9DU4 - chains A and B; structure by X-ray diffraction, 2.42 A resolution.

# Chain A (and B)
Name: 3C-like proteinase nsp5
From: Severe acute respiratory syndrome coronavirus 2
Notes: EC 3.4.22.69; chain B of this document is another copy of the same molecule, construct and numbering; everything in this record applies to it too
UniProtKB: P0DTD1 (R1AB_SARS2); residues 1-306 here correspond to UniProt positions 3264-3569 (UniProt number = residue number + 3263)
Chain sequence (315 residues; numbered 0 to 314; the number before each row is that of its first residue; numbering starts at 0):
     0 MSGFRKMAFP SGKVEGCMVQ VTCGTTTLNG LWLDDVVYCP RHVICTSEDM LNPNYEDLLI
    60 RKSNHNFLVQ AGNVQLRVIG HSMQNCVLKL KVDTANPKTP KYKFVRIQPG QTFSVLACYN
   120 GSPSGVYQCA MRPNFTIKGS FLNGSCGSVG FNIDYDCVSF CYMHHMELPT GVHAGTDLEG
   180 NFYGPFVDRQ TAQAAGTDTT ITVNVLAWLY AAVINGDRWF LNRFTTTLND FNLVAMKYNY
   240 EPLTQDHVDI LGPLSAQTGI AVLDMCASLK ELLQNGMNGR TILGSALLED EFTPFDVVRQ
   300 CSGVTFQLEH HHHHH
Unresolved in the structure: 0, 302-314
Glycans and other covalent adducts: compound A1BCW linked to Cys-145
Sequence notes: initiating methionine (0); expression tag (307-314)
Ligand contacts: A1BCW (N-[(2S)-3-cyclopropyl-1-{[(2R)-1-hydroxy-4-(methanesulfonyl)butan-2-yl]amino}-1-oxopropan-2-yl]-4-methoxy-1H-indole-2-carboxamide): His-41, Met-49, Tyr-54, Phe-140, Leu-141, Asn-142, Gly-143, Ser-144, His-163, His-164, Met-165, Glu-166, Leu-167, Pro-168, His-172, Asp-187, Arg-188, Gln-189, Thr-190, Ala-191
Swiss-Prot annotation at these positions:
  - active site: His-41 (For 3CL-PRO activity), Cys-145 (Nucleophile)
  - site: Gln-306 (Cleavage)
  - cross-link (Glycyl lysine isopeptide (Lys-Gly)): Lys-5 (interchain with G-Cter in ubiquitin), Lys-90 (interchain with G-Cter in ubiquitin)
Reported in the primary citation:
  - binding site for A1BCW: Ser-144, Cys-145, His-163

# Interface between chain A and chain B
Residue-residue contacts - 67 pairs, chain A then chain B:
  Ser-1(A) with Gly-138(B); Ser-139(B); Phe-140(B), hydrogen bond (backbone-backbone); Glu-166(B), hydrogen bond; His-172(B), hydrogen bond (backbone-side chain)
  Gly-2(A) with Gly-138(B); Ser-139(B), hydrogen bond (backbone-side chain)
  Phe-3(A) with Gly-138(B)
  Arg-4(A) with Lys-5(B); Tyr-126(B); Gln-127(B); Lys-137(B), hydrogen bond (side chain-backbone)
  Lys-5(A) with Arg-4(B); Tyr-126(B)
  Met-6(A) with Gly-124(B); Val-125(B); Tyr-126(B), hydrophobic
  Ala-7(A) with Gly-124(B); Val-125(B), hydrogen bond (backbone-backbone)
  Phe-8(A) with Val-125(B)
  Pro-9(A) with Ser-10(B); Glu-14(B); Pro-122(B), hydrophobic; Ser-123(B)
  Ser-10(A) with Pro-9(B); Ser-10(B), hydrogen bond (backbone-side chain); Glu-14(B), hydrogen bond (backbone-side chain)
  Gly-11(A) with Gly-11(B); Glu-14(B), hydrogen bond (backbone-side chain)
  Glu-14(A) with Pro-9(B); Ser-10(B), hydrogen bond (side chain-backbone); Gly-11(B), hydrogen bond (side chain-backbone)
  Pro-122(A) with Pro-9(B), hydrophobic
  Ser-123(A) with Pro-9(B); Arg-298(B)
  Gly-124(A) with Ala-7(B)
  Val-125(A) with Met-6(B); Ala-7(B), hydrogen bond (backbone-backbone); Phe-8(B); Val-125(B), hydrophobic
  Tyr-126(A) with Arg-4(B); Lys-5(B); Met-6(B), hydrophobic
  Gln-127(A) with Arg-4(B), hydrogen bond (backbone-side chain)
  Cys-128(A) with Arg-4(B)
  Lys-137(A) with Arg-4(B), hydrogen bond (backbone-side chain)
  Gly-138(A) with Ser-1(B); Gly-2(B); Phe-3(B)
  Ser-139(A) with Ser-1(B); Gly-2(B), hydrogen bond (side chain-backbone); Gln-299(B), hydrogen bond
  Phe-140(A) with Ser-1(B), hydrogen bond (backbone-backbone)
  Leu-141(A) with Gln-299(B); Cys-300(B); Ser-301(B)
  Glu-166(A) with Ser-1(B), hydrogen bond (side chain-backbone)
  His-172(A) with Ser-1(B), hydrogen bond (side chain-backbone)
  Ala-285(A) with Ala-285(B), hydrophobic; Leu-286(B), hydrophobic
  Leu-286(A) with Gly-283(B); Ala-285(B)
  Glu-290(A) with Arg-4(B), salt bridge
  Gln-299(A) with Ser-139(B), hydrogen bond; Leu-141(B)
  Cys-300(A) with Leu-141(B)
  Ser-301(A) with Leu-141(B)
Also at the interface, not in a pair above, chain A (37 interface residues in all): Leu-115, Gly-170, Thr-280, Gly-283, Arg-298
Also at the interface, not in a pair above, chain B (36 interface residues in all): Leu-115, Cys-128, Gly-170, Ser-284

# In short
37 residues of chain A and 36 residues of chain B are in contact; the contacts include 20 hydrogen bonds and 1
salt bridge. Polar pairs include Glu-290(A)/Arg-4(B), Ser-1(A)/Glu-166(B) and Ser-1(A)/His-172(B). Compound
A1BCW is covalently linked to Cys-145(A). From the paper: a binding site for A1BCW at Ser-144(A), Cys-145(A)
and His-163(A).
Chain A and chain B are both 3C-like proteinase nsp5 (Severe acute respiratory syndrome coronavirus 2); the
structure, SARS-CoV-2 Mpro in complex with compound 3, was determined by X-ray diffraction (same publication
as 9DTZ, 9DU2 and 9DU3).
